Entry 7B23 (X-ray diffraction, 2.15 A resolution); this record covers chains A and F of the 8 polymer chains in the assembly.

[Chain A]
Protein: DtxR family iron (Metal) dependent repressor
Organism: Saccharopolyspora erythraea (strain ATCC 11635 / DSM 40517 / JCM 4748 / NBRC 13426 / NCIMB 8594 / NRRL 2338)
UniProtKB: A0A2A9J1W2 (A0A2A9J1W2_SACEN); numbering as in UniProt (aligned over 1-231)
Chain sequence (233 residues; each row starts with the number of its first residue; numbers below 1 keep their minus sign (Gly-1 is residue -1)):
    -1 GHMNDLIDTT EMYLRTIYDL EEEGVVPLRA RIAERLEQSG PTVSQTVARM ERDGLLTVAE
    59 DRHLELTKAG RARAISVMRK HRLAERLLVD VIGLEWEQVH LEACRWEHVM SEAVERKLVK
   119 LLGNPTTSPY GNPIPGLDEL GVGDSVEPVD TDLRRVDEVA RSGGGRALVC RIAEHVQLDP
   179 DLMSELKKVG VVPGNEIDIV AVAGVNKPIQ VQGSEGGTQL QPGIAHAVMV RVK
Disordered / not traced: -1 to 2, 141-231
Construct notes: expression tag (-1 to 0)
Modified / non-standard residues: Cys102 (3-sulfinoalanine; CSD)
Metal / ion sites: Co2+ site 1: Met10, Cys102, Glu105, His106; Co2+ site 2: His79, Glu83, His98 (shared with 2 residues of chain dd)

[Chain F]
Molecule: SACE_2689 promoter DNA-binding sequence
Sequence (30 nucleotides; each row starts with the number of its first residue):
     2 CGTACTTTGG TAAAGCTAAC CTAAGTCACC
Disordered / not traced: 31

[Interface between chain A and chain F]
Contacting residue pairs (17; chain A residue first):
  Leu4(A) with DC21(F), phosphate contact
  Thr7(A) with DA20(F), sugar contact; DC21(F), hydrogen bond to the phosphate
  Glu35(A) with DC22(F), phosphate contact
  Gln36(A) with DC21(F), hydrogen bond to the phosphate; DC22(F), phosphate contact
  Ser37(A) with DC22(F), hydrogen bond to the phosphate; DT23(F), base contact
  Pro39(A) with DT23(F), base contact; DA24(F), base contact
  Thr40(A) with DC21(F), base contact; DC22(F), hydrogen bond to the phosphate
  Gln43(A) with DA20(F), base contact; DC21(F), hydrogen bond to the base
  Arg47(A) with DA19(F), sugar contact; DA20(F), salt bridge to the phosphate
  Arg50(A) with DA19(F), salt bridge to the phosphate
Interface residues without a listed pair, chain A (11 interface residues in all): Thr8

[Summary]
Chain A and chain F form an interface of 11 and 6 residues respectively; the contacts include 5 hydrogen bonds
and 2 salt bridges. Among the polar pairs are Gln43(A)-DC21(F), Thr7(A)-DC21(F) and Gln36(A)-DC21(F). The Co2+
site 1 is built by Met10(A), Cys102(A), Glu105(A) and His106(A).
Chain A is DtxR family iron (Metal) dependent repressor (Saccharopolyspora erythraea (strain ATCC 11635 / DSM
40517 / JCM 4748 / NBRC 13426 / NCIMB 8594 / NRRL 2338)) and chain F is SACE_2689 promoter DNA-binding
sequence; the structure, DtxR-like iron-dependent regulator IdeR complexed with cobalt and the SACE_2689
promoter DNA-binding sequence, was determined by X-ray diffraction, deposited together with 7B1V, 7B1Y, 7B20,
7B24 and 7B25.
